Entry 1D2U (X-ray diffraction, 1.15 A resolution); this record covers chain A.

Chain A:
Molecule: Nitrophorin 4
Source organism: Rhodnius prolixus
Reference sequence: Q94734 (NP4_RHOPR); residues 1-184 here correspond to UniProt positions 22-205 (UniProt number = residue number + 21)
Sequence (184 residues; each row starts with the number of its first residue):
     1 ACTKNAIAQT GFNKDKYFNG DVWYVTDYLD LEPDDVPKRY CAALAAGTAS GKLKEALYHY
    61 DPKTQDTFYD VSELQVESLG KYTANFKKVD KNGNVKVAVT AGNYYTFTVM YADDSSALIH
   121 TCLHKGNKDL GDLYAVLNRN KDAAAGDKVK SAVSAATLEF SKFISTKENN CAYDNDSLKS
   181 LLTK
Disulfides: Cys2-Cys122, Cys41-Cys171
Ion coordination: heme Fe: His59 (together with ammonia)
Residues lining bound ligands:
  - heme (HEM): Val25, Tyr28, Pro37, Tyr40, Ala42, Leu44, Glu55, Leu57, His59, Phe68, Asp70, Phe86, Lys88, Tyr105, Phe107, Ile119, Thr121, Leu123, Lys125, Lys128, Leu133, Thr166
  - ammonia (NH3): His59, Leu123, Leu133
UniProt features mapped onto this chain:
  - binding site (heme): His59

Summary:
Bound to chain A: heme and ammonia. UniProt lists heme-binding residue His59.
Chain A is Nitrophorin 4 (Rhodnius prolixus); the structure, 1.15 A crystal structure of nitrophorin 4 from
rhodnius prolixus, was determined by X-ray diffraction (same publication as 1KOI, 1IKE and 1IKJ).
